Entry 7EC3 (X-ray diffraction, 2.50 A resolution); this record covers chains C and G of the 4 polymer chains in the assembly.

== Chain C ==
Molecule: Glycosyl transferase, group 1 family protein
Source organism: Staphylococcus aureus (strain USA300)
Reference sequence: A0A0H2XGN0 (A0A0H2XGN0_STAA3); residues 1-496 here = UniProt positions 1-496
Amino-acid sequence (505 residues; each row starts with the number of its first residue; numbering starts at 0):
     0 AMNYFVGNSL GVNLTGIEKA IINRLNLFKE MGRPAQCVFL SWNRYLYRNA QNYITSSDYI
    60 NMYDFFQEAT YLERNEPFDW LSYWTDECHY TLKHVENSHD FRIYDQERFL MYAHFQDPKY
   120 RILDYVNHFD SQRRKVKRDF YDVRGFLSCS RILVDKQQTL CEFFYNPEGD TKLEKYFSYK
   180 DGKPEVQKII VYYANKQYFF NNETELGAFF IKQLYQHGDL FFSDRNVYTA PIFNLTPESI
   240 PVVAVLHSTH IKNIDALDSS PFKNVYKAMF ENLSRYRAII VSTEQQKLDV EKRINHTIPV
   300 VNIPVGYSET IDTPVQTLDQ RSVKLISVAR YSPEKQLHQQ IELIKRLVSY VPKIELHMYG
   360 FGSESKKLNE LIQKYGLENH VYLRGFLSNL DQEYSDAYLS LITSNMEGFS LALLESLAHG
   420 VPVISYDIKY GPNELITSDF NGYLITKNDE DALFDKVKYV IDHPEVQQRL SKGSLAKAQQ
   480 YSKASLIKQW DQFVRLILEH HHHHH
Unresolved in the structure: 500-504
Differences from the reference sequence: expression tag (0, 497-504)
Ligand contacts:
  - N-acetylglucosamine (NAG; 2-acetamido-2-deoxy-beta-D-glucopyranose), molecule 1: Gly-15, Ile-16, Ala-19, His-246, Ser-247, Val-304, Arg-329, Glu-333, Lys-334, Met-405, Glu-406, Gly-407, Phe-408, Ser-409, Leu-410
  - N-acetylglucosamine (NAG), molecule 2: Val-94, Ser-97, Asp-99, Tyr-111
  - UDP (uridine-5'-diphosphate): Leu-13, Gly-15, Ile-16, Lys-18, Val-327, Arg-329, Lys-334, Tyr-358, Gly-359, Gly-384, Phe-385, Leu-386, Ser-387, Leu-389, Glu-406, Ser-409, Leu-410, Ala-411, Glu-414
From the paper describing this entry:
  - catalytic residues: Arg-329, Lys-334 (proposed by the authors, not directly observed)

== Chain G ==
Molecule: 2-acetamido-2-deoxy-alpha-D-glucopyranose-(1-35)-[2-acetamido-2-deoxy-alpha-D-galactopyranose-(1-65)]5,6-DIHYDRO-BENZO[H]CINNOLIN-3-YLAMINE
Amino-acid sequence (8 residues; row label = number of the first residue in the row):
     3 SDSDSDSD
Unresolved in the structure: 9-10
Covalent attachments: N-acetylglucosamine (NAG) linked to Ser-7

== How chain C and chain G interact ==
Pairs across the interface (20):
  Arg-101(C) with Ser-3(G); Asp-6(G), salt bridge
  Phe-108(C) with Asp-6(G)
  Tyr-111(C) with Asp-6(G); Ser-7(G)
  Tyr-124(C) with Ser-7(G), hydrogen bond; Asp-8(G), hydrogen bond (side chain-backbone)
  Asn-126(C) with Asp-6(G), hydrogen bond (side chain-backbone); Ser-7(G); Asp-8(G), hydrogen bond
  Phe-128(C) with Asp-6(G)
  Arg-132(C) with Ser-3(G); Asp-6(G), salt bridge
  Lys-134(C) with Ser-5(G), hydrogen bond (side chain-backbone); Asp-6(G); Ser-7(G); Asp-8(G), salt bridge
  Arg-137(C) with Asp-8(G), salt bridge
  Gln-156(C) with Ser-5(G), hydrogen bond (side chain-backbone); Asp-8(G)
Other interface residues (no listed pair), chain C (11 interface residues in all): Asp-99

== In short ==
11 residues of chain C and 5 residues of chain G are in contact, with 6 hydrogen bonds and 4 salt bridges.
Polar contacts include Arg-101(C)/Asp-6(G), Arg-132(C)/Asp-6(G) and Lys-134(C)/Asp-8(G). Ligands of chain C:
UDP and N-acetylglucosamine. N-acetylglucosamine is covalently linked to Ser-7(G). From the paper: catalytic
residues Arg-329(C) and Lys-334(C).
Here chain C is Glycosyl transferase, group 1 family protein (Staphylococcus aureus (strain USA300)) and chain
G is
2-acetamido-2-deoxy-alpha-D-glucopyranose-(1-35)-[2-acetamido-2-deoxy-alpha-D-galactopyranose-(1-65)]5,6-DIHYDRO-BENZO[H]CINNOLIN-3-YLAMINE.
Entry 7EC3 (Crystal structure of SdgB (complexed with UDP, GlcNAc, and Glycosylated peptide)) was determined
by X-ray diffraction, deposited together with 7VFL and 7VFM.
